8W1P - chains C and T of the 12 polymer chains in the assembly; structure by electron microscopy, 3.50 A resolution.

Chain C:
Molecule: Cas7
Source organism: Selenomonas sp
Sequence (335 residues; row label = number of the first residue in the row):
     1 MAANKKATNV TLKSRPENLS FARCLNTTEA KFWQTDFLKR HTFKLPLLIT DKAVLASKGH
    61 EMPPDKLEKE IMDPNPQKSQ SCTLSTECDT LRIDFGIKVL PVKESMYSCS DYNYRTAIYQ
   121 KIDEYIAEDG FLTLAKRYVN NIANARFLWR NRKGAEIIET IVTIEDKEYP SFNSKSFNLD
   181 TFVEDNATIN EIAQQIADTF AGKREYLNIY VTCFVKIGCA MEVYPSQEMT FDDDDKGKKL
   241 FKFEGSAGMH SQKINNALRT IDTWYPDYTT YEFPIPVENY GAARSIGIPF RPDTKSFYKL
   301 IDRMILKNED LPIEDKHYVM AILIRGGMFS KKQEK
Disordered / not traced: 1-9, 334-335
Reported in the primary citation:
  - binding site for crRNA: Trp149

Chain T:
Molecule: Target strand DNA
Sequence (66 nucleotides; row label = number of the first residue in the row; numbers below 1 keep their minus sign (DG-14 is residue -14)):
   -14 GCAATCAGCT GTTGCTTTTT AACAGTGGCC TTATTAAATG ACTTCTCCGT ACGCTTGCTG
    46 CAACTC
Disordered / not traced: -14 to 11, 44-51

Chain C / chain T interface:
Pairs across the interface (24; chain C residue first):
  Glu17(C) with DG25(T), sugar contact
  Asn18(C) with DT24(T), base contact
  Lys58(C) with DC14(T), hydrogen bond to the phosphate; DC15(T), salt bridge to the phosphate
  His60(C) with DT16(T), sugar contact; DT17(T), sugar contact
  Glu70(C) with DC15(T), phosphate contact
  Asp73(C) with DC14(T), sugar contact
  Pro74(C) with DC14(T), sugar contact
  Asn75(C) with DC15(T), sugar contact; DT16(T), hydrogen bond to the sugar
  Pro76(C) with DC14(T), base contact; DC15(T), base contact
  Gln77(C) with DC15(T), phosphate contact; DT16(T), hydrogen bond to the phosphate
  Phe231(C) with DA21(T), base contact
  Lys236(C) with DT16(T), base contact
  Met328(C) with DA23(T), base contact; DT24(T), base contact
  Ser330(C) with DT24(T), sugar contact
  Lys331(C) with DT24(T), sugar contact
  Lys332(C) with DT24(T), sugar contact; DG25(T), phosphate contact
  Gln333(C) with DG25(T), phosphate contact
Interface residues without a listed pair, chain C (19 interface residues in all): Leu55, Gly237
Interface residues without a listed pair, chain T (9 interface residues in all): DG13

Summary:
The interface between chain C and chain T involves 19 residues on one side and 9 on the other; the contacts
include 3 hydrogen bonds and 1 salt bridge. Polar pairs include Asn75(C)-DT16(T), Lys58(C)-DC14(T) and
Gln77(C)-DT16(T). The paper reports a binding site for crRNA at Trp149(C).
Chain C is Cas7 (Selenomonas sp) and chain T is Target strand DNA; the structure, Structure of Selenomonas sp.
Cascade (SsCascade), was determined by electron microscopy.
